PDB entry 7MJ5 | X-ray diffraction, 2.15 A resolution | chains L and H of the 3 polymer chains in the assembly

Chain L:
Name: Thrombin light chain
Source organism: Homo sapiens
Notes: EC 3.4.21.5
UniProtKB: P00734 (THRB_HUMAN); residues 1-22 here correspond to UniProt positions 328-349 (UniProt number = residue number + 327)
Sequence (36 residues; each row starts with the number of its first residue; a row labelled like 22A-22M holds insertion residues (22A, then the next letters in order)):
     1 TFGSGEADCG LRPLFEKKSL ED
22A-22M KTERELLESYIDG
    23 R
Unresolved in the structure: 1-5, 23
UniProt features mapped onto this chain:
  - site: Arg23 (Cleavage)

Chain H:
Name: Thrombin heavy chain
Source organism: Homo sapiens
Notes: EC 3.4.21.5
UniProtKB: P00734 (THRB_HUMAN); the construct lacks a stretch of the UniProt sequence and is renumbered around it, so the offset changes along the chain: 16-36 = UniProt 364-384; 37-60 = UniProt 386-409; 61-77 = UniProt 419-435; 78-97 = UniProt 437-456; 5 more segments
Sequence (259 residues; row label = number of the first residue in the row; a row labelled like 60A-60I holds insertion residues (60A, then the next letters in order)):
    16 IVEGSDAEIG MSPWQVMLFR K
   36A S
    37 PQELLCGASL ISDRWVLTAA HCLL
60A-60I YPPWDKNFT
    61 ENDLLVRIGK HSRTRYE
   77A R
    78 NIEKISMLEK IYIHPRYNWR
   97A E
    98 NLDRDIALMK LKKPVAFSDY IHPVCLPDRE TA
129A-129C ASL
   130 LQAGYKGRVT GWGNLKETWT
149A-149E ANVGK
   150 GQPSVLQVVN LPIVERPVCK DSTRIRITDN MFCAG
  184A Y
   185 KP
186A-186D DEGK
   187 RGDACEGDSG GPFVMKSP
204A-204B FN
   205 NRWYQMGIVS WGEGCDRDGK YGFYTHVFRL KKWIQKVIDQ FGE
Unresolved in the structure: 246-247
Disulfides: Cys42-Cys58, Cys168-Cys182, Cys191-Cys219
Covalently attached groups: N-acetylglucosamine (NAG) linked to Asn60G
Ion coordination: Na+: Arg221, Lys224
UniProt features mapped onto this chain:
  - region: Ala183 to Val200 (High affinity receptor-binding region which is also known as the TP508 peptide)
  - active site (Charge relay system): His57, Asp102, Ser195
  - glycosylation: Asn60G (N-linked (GlcNAc...) (complex) asparagine)
From the paper describing this entry:
  - catalytic residues: His57, Asp102, Ser195 (citing earlier work)

How chain L and chain H interact:
Pairs across the interface - 62 pairs, chain L then chain H:
  Glu6(L) - Ser48(H)
  Glu6(L) - Asp49(H)
  Glu6(L) - Phe114(H)
  Glu6(L) - Pro120(H)
  Ala7(L) - Arg206(H)  hydrogen bond (backbone-side chain)
  Asp8(L) - His119(H)  salt bridge
  Asp8(L) - Arg206(H)
  Cys9(L) - Pro120(H)
  Cys9(L) - Val121(H)
  Cys9(L) - Cys122(H)  disulfide
  Cys9(L) - Arg206(H)  hydrogen bond (backbone-side chain)
  Gly10(L) - Pro120(H)  hydrogen bond (backbone-backbone)
  Gly10(L) - Cys122(H)
  Gly10(L) - Arg206(H)
  Gly10(L) - Trp207(H)  hydrogen bond (backbone-backbone)
  Leu11(L) - His119(H)  hydrogen bond (backbone-side chain)
  Leu11(L) - Asn205(H)
  Leu11(L) - Arg206(H)
  Arg12(L) - Met26(H)  hydrogen bond (side chain-backbone)
  Arg12(L) - Pro28(H)
  Arg12(L) - Trp29(H)
  Arg12(L) - Arg137(H)
  Arg12(L) - Trp207(H)
  Pro13(L) - Ser115(H)
  Pro13(L) - Asp116(H)
  Pro13(L) - His119(H)
  Leu14(L) - Ile24(H)
  Leu14(L) - Asp116(H)
  Leu14(L) - Tyr117(H)  hydrophobic
  Phe15(L) - Glu23(H)
  Phe15(L) - Ile24(H)
  Phe15(L) - Gly25(H)
  Phe15(L) - Met26(H)  hydrophobic
  Glu16(L) - Lys202(H)  salt bridge
  Glu16(L) - Asn205(H)
  Glu16(L) - Trp207(H)  hydrogen bond
  Lys17(L) - His119(H)
  Asp22(L) - Glu23(H)
  Asp22(L) - Met26(H)
  Asp22(L) - Arg137(H)  salt bridge
  Lys22A(L) - Glu23(H)  hydrogen bond (backbone-side chain)
  Thr22B(L) - Met26(H)
  Thr22B(L) - Arg137(H)  hydrogen bond
  Thr22B(L) - Asn159(H)  hydrogen bond (backbone-side chain)
  Glu22C(L) - Arg137(H)
  Glu22C(L) - Lys202(H)  salt bridge
  Glu22E(L) - Lys135(H)  salt bridge
  Glu22E(L) - Asn159(H)  hydrogen bond
  Glu22E(L) - Tyr184A(H)  hydrogen bond
  Leu22F(L) - Lys135(H)
  Leu22F(L) - Gly136(H)
  Leu22F(L) - Asn159(H)
  Leu22F(L) - Trp207(H)  hydrophobic
  Ser22I(L) - Gly133(H)
  Ser22I(L) - Tyr134(H)
  Ser22I(L) - Lys135(H)  hydrogen bond (side chain-backbone)
  Tyr22J(L) - Leu129C(H)
  Tyr22J(L) - Tyr134(H)  hydrophobic
  Tyr22J(L) - Met201(H)
  Tyr22J(L) - Lys202(H)  hydrogen bond (side chain-backbone)
  Tyr22J(L) - Pro204(H)
  Gly22M(L) - Gly133(H)
Also at the interface, not in a pair above, chain L (22 interface residues in all): Leu22G
Also at the interface, not in a pair above, chain H (32 interface residues in all): Ile47, Lys186D
Inter-chain disulfides: Cys9(L)-Cys122(H)

Summary:
22 residues of chain L and 32 residues of chain H are in contact; the contacts include 1 disulfide bond, 14
hydrogen bonds and 5 salt bridges. Polar contacts include Asp8(L)-His119(H), Glu16(L)-Lys202(H) and
Glu22E(L)-Lys135(H). N-acetylglucosamine is covalently linked to Asn60G(H). The paper reports catalytic
residues His57(H), Asp102(H) and Ser195(H).
Here chain L is Thrombin light chain and chain H is Thrombin heavy chain, both from Homo sapiens. Entry 7MJ5
(complex of human thrombin with XC-43) was determined by X-ray diffraction.
